5NE7 - chains A and B; structure by X-ray diffraction, 1.84 A resolution.

== Chain A (and B) ==
Protein: Aminopeptidase
Organism: Thermotoga maritima MSB8
Notes: EC 3.4.11.1; chain B of this document is another copy of the same molecule, construct and numbering; everything in this record applies to it too
Reference sequence: Q9X0E0 (Q9X0E0_THEMA); residue numbers follow UniProt; this construct covers 1-331
Amino-acid sequence (331 residues; each row starts with the number of its first residue):
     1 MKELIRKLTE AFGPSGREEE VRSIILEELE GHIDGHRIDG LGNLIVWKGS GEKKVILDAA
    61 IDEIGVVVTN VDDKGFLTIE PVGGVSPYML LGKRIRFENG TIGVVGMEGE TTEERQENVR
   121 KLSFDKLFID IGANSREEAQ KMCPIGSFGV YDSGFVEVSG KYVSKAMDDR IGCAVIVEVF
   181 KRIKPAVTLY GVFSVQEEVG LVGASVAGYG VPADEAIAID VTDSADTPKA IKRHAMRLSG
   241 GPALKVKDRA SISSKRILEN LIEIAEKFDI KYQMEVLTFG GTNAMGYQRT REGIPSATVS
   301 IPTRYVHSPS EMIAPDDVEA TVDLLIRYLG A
Not modelled in the structure: 280-291 (chain B: 203-207, 280-291)
Sequence notes: engineered mutation Ala60 (His in Q9X0E0)
Reported in the primary citation:
  - mutagenesis - H60A, H307A (less than 0.1 s-1): decreased catalytic activity on L-Leu-pNA
  - mutagenesis - H60A: decreased binding to cobalt
  - catalytic residues: Glu197
  - mutagenesis - E197Q: abolished catalytic activity on L-Leu-pNA

== Chain A / chain B interface ==
Contacting residue pairs - 28 pairs, chain A then chain B:
  Ser15(A) with His36(B), hydrogen bond (side chain-backbone); Arg37(B)
  Arg17(A) with Asp34(B), hydrogen bond (side chain-backbone)
  Leu41(A) with Ser23(B); Leu26(B), hydrophobic
  Val67(A) with Arg37(B)
  Thr69(A) with Lys54(B); Pro212(B)
  Asn70(A) with Lys54(B), hydrogen bond
  Glu80(A) with Arg37(B), salt bridge; Gly210(B)
  Gln140(A) with Ser50(B)
  Ile145(A) with Lys54(B); Tyr190(B)
  Gly146(A) with Trp47(B)
  Phe148(A) with His36(B); Trp47(B), hydrophobic
  Gln196(A) with Ile38(B)
  Glu197(A) with Arg22(B); Ser23(B); Ile38(B)
  Glu198(A) with Ile38(B)
  Val199(A) with Asp39(B); Gly40(B); Leu41(B); Gly42(B)
  Ser205(A) with Arg17(B); Glu19(B)
Also at the interface, not in a pair above, chain A (20 interface residues in all): Gly16, Gly40, Val82, Val206
Also at the interface, not in a pair above, chain B (21 interface residues in all): Glu27, Val211

== Summary ==
The interface between chain A and chain B involves 20 residues on one side and 21 on the other, with 3
hydrogen bonds and 1 salt bridge. Polar pairs include Glu80(A)-Arg37(B), Ser15(A)-His36(B) and
Arg17(A)-Asp34(B). The paper reports the catalytic residue Glu197(A); H60A and H307A of chain A reduce
catalytic activity on L-Leu-pNA.
Both chains are Aminopeptidase (Thermotoga maritima MSB8). Entry 5NE7 (Crystal structure of H60A mutant of
Thermotoga maritima TmPEP1050 aminopeptidase) was determined by X-ray diffraction, deposited together with
6NW5, 5NE6 and 5NE8.
